2E74 - chains C and H of the 8 polymer chains in the assembly; structure by X-ray diffraction, 3.00 A resolution.

Chain C:
Protein: Apocytochrome f
Source organism: Mastigocladus laminosus
UniProt: P83793 (CYF_MASLA); residue numbers follow UniProt; this construct covers 1-289
Amino-acid sequence (289 residues; numbered 1 to 289; the number before each row is that of its first residue):
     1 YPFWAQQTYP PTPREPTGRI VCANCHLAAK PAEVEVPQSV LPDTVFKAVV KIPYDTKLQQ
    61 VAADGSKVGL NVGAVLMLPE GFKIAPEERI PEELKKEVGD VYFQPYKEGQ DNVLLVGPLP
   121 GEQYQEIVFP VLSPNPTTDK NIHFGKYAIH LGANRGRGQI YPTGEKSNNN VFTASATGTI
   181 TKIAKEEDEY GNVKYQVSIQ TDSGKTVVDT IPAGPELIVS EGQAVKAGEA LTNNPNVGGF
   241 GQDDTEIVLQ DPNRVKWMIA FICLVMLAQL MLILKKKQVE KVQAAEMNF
Not modelled in the structure: 289
Covalently attached groups: heme (HEM) linked to Cys25
Ion coordination: heme Fe: Tyr1, His26
Small-molecule neighbours: heme (HEM): Tyr1, Pro2, Trp4, Ala5, Thr8, Tyr9, Val21, Cys22, His26, Gln60, Ala63, Gly69, Leu70, Asn71, Val72, Gly73, Ala74, Val75, Pro118, Asn154, Gly156, Arg157, Gly158, Gln159, Ile160, Tyr161, Pro162
Reported in the primary citation:
  - Cd2+ coordination: His143

Chain H:
Protein: Cytochrome b6-f complex subunit 8
Source organism: Mastigocladus laminosus
UniProt: P83798 (PETN_MASLA); residue numbers follow UniProt; this construct covers 1-29
Amino-acid sequence (29 residues; each row starts with the number of its first residue):
     1 MEIDVLGWVA LLVVFTWSIA MVVWGRNGL
Small-molecule neighbours:
  - beta-carotene (BCR): Phe15, Ser18, Ile19, Val22
  - dioleoyl-phosphatidylcholine (OPC; (7R,17E)-4-hydroxy-N,N,N,7-tetramethyl-7-[(8E)-octadec-8-enoyloxy]-10-oxo-3,5,9-trioxa-4-phosphaheptacos-17-en-1-aminium 4-oxide): Val5, Trp8, Val9, Leu11, Leu12, Phe15

Interface between chain C and chain H:
Residue-residue contacts (32):
  Gln38(C) - Trp8(H)  hydrogen bond
  Ser39(C) - Met1(H)
  Ser39(C) - Asp4(H)
  Leu41(C) - Met1(H)
  Leu41(C) - Asp4(H)
  Thr44(C) - Met1(H)
  Val255(C) - Ile3(H)
  Val255(C) - Gly7(H)
  Met258(C) - Gly7(H)
  Ile259(C) - Leu6(H)
  Ile259(C) - Gly7(H)
  Ile259(C) - Ala10(H)  hydrophobic
  Ile262(C) - Ala10(H)
  Ile262(C) - Val14(H)  hydrophobic
  Met266(C) - Val13(H)  hydrophobic
  Met266(C) - Val14(H)  hydrophobic
  Met266(C) - Trp17(H)  hydrogen bond (backbone-side chain)
  Gln269(C) - Trp17(H)
  Gln269(C) - Ser18(H)  hydrogen bond
  Gln269(C) - Met21(H)
  Leu270(C) - Trp17(H)  hydrophobic
  Leu270(C) - Met21(H)  hydrophobic
  Ile273(C) - Met21(H)
  Ile273(C) - Trp24(H)  hydrophobic
  Ile273(C) - Gly25(H)
  Leu274(C) - Trp24(H)  hydrophobic
  Lys276(C) - Gly25(H)  hydrogen bond (side chain-backbone)
  Lys276(C) - Arg26(H)
  Lys277(C) - Trp24(H)  hydrogen bond (side chain-backbone)
  Lys277(C) - Gly25(H)
  Lys277(C) - Asn27(H)
  Glu280(C) - Asn27(H)
Interface residues without a listed pair, chain C (18 interface residues in all): Val40, Gln250

Overview:
18 residues of chain C face 16 of chain H across their interface, with 5 hydrogen bonds. Among the polar pairs
are Gln38(C)-Trp8(H), Met266(C)-Trp17(H) and Gln269(C)-Ser18(H). Dioleoyl-phosphatidylcholine is bound between
chain C and chain H. Chain H binds beta-carotene. Heme is covalently linked to Cys25(C). The paper reports
Cd2+ coordination by His143(C).
Here chain C is Apocytochrome f and chain H is Cytochrome b6-f complex subunit 8, both from Mastigocladus
laminosus. Entry 2E74 (Crystal Structure of the Cytochrome b6f Complex from M.laminosus) was determined by
X-ray diffraction together with 2E75 and 2E76 from the same study.
